Entry 8OX1 (electron microscopy, 2.70 A resolution); this record covers chains A and I of the 12 polymer chains in the assembly.

# Chain A
Name: Histone H3.1
Source organism: Homo sapiens
UniProtKB: P68431 (H31_HUMAN); residues 0-135 here correspond to UniProt positions 1-136 (UniProt number = residue number + 1)
Sequence (140 residues; row label = number of the first residue in the row; numbers below 1 keep their minus sign (Gly-4 is residue -4)):
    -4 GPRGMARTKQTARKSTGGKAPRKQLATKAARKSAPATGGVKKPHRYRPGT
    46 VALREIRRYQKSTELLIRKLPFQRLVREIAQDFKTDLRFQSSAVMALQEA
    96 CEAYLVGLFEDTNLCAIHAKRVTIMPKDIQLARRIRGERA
Not modelled in the structure: -4 to 36, 135
Differences from the reference sequence: expression tag (-4 to -1)

# Chain I
Molecule: Telomeric DNA C strand
Source organism: Homo sapiens
Sequence (145 nucleotides; each row starts with the number of its first residue; numbers below 1 keep their minus sign (DA-74 is residue -74)):
   -74 ATCACCCTAACCCTAACCCTAACCCTAACCCTAACCCTAACCCTAACCCT
   -24 AACCCTAACCCTAACCCTAACCCTAACCCTAACCCTAACCCTAACCCTAA
    26 CCCTAACCCTAACCCTAACCCTAACCCTAACCCTAACCCTAAGAT

# Chain A / chain I interface
Residue-residue contacts (17):
  Pro43(A) with DA-5(I), sugar contact
  Arg63(A) with DC-14(I), sugar contact; DT-13(I), salt bridge to the phosphate
  Arg72(A) with DA-23(I), salt bridge to the phosphate
  Arg83(A) with DA-24(I), hydrogen bond to the sugar; DA-23(I), phosphate contact
  Phe84(A) with DA-24(I), sugar contact; DA-23(I), hydrogen bond to the phosphate
  Gln85(A) with DA-24(I), phosphate contact
  Ser86(A) with DA-24(I), phosphate contact
  Arg116(A) with DC-3(I), phosphate contact; DC-2(I), salt bridge to the phosphate
  Val117(A) with DC-3(I), hydrogen bond to the phosphate
  Thr118(A) with DC-4(I), hydrogen bond to the phosphate; DC-3(I), hydrogen bond to the phosphate
  Met120(A) with DC-3(I), phosphate contact; DC-2(I), phosphate contact
Other interface residues (no listed pair), chain A (15 interface residues in all): Arg40, Arg42, Leu82, Lys115
Other interface residues (no listed pair), chain I (10 interface residues in all): DC-8, DT-7

# Summary
Chain A and chain I form an interface of 15 and 10 residues respectively; the contacts include 5 hydrogen
bonds and 3 salt bridges. Polar contacts include Arg83(A)-DA-24(I), Phe84(A)-DA-23(I) and Val117(A)-DC-3(I).
Here chain A is Histone H3.1 and chain I is Telomeric DNA C strand, both from Homo sapiens. Entry 8OX1
(Structure of TRF1core in complex with telomeric nucleosome) was determined by electron microscopy.
